PDB entry 7OUL | X-ray diffraction, 2.80 A resolution | chains B and D of the 5 polymer chains in the assembly

[Chain B]
Protein: Multidrug efflux pump subunit AcrB
Organism: Escherichia coli
Reference sequence: P31224 (ACRB_ECOLI); numbering as in UniProt (aligned over 1-1049)
Chain sequence (1057 residues; numbered 1 to 1057; the number before each row is that of its first residue):
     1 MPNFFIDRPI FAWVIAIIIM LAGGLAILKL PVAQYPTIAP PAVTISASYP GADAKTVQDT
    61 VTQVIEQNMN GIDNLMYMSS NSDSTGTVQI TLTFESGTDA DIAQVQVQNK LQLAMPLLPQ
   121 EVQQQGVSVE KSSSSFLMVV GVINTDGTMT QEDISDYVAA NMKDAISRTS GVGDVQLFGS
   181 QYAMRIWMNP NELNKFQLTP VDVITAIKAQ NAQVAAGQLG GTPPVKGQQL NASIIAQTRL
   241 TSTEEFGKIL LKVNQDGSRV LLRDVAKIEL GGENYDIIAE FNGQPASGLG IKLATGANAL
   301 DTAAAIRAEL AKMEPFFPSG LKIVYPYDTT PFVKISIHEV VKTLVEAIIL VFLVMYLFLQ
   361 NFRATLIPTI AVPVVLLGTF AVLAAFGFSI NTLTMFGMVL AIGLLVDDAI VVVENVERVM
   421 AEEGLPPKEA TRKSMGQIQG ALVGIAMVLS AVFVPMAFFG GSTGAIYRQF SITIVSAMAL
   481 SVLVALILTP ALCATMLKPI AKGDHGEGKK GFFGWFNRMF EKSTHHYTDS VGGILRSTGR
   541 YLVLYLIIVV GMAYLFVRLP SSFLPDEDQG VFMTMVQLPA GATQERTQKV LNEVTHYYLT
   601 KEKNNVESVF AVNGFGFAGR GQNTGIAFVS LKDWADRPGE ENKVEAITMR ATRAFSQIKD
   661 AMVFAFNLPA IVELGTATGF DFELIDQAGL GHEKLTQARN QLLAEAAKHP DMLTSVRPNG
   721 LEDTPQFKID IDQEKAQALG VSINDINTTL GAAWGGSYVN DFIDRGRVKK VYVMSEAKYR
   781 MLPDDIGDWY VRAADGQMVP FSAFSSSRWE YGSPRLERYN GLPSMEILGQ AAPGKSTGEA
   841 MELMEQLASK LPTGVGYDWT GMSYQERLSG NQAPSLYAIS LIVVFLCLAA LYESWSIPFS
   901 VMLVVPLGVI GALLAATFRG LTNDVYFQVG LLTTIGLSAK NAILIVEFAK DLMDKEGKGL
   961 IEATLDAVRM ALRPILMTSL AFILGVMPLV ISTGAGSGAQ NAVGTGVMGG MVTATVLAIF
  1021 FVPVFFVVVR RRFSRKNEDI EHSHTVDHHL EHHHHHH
Disordered / not traced: 1035-1057
Differences from the reference sequence: engineered mutation Ala-971 (Arg in P31224); expression tag (1050-1057)
Swiss-Prot annotation at these positions:
  - mutagenesis: His-526 (H526Y: Partially restores chloramphenicol resistance to an AcrZ G30R mutant)
What the authors report for this chain:
  - mutagenesis - I438A, I445A, I943A, L944A: decreased growth in response to all AcrB substrates tested

[Chain D]
Protein: Darpin
Organism: synthetic construct
Notes: antibody fragment or engineered binder
Chain sequence (169 residues; each row starts with the number of its first residue):
     1 MRGSHHHHHH GSDLGKKLLE AARAGRDDEV RILMANGADV NAADVVGWTP LHLAAYWGHL
    61 EIVEVLLKNG ADVNAYDTLG STPLHLAAHF GHLEIVEVLL KNGADVNAKD DNGITPLHLA
   121 ANRGHLEIVE VLLKYGADVN AQDKFGKTAF DISINNGNED LAEILQKLN
Disordered / not traced: 1-11, 167-169

[Interface between chain B and chain D]
Residue-residue contacts - 29 pairs, chain B then chain D:
  Glu-722(B) / Arg-23(D)
  Asp-723(B) / Arg-23(D)  hydrogen bond (backbone-side chain)
  Asp-723(B) / Trp-57(D)
  Pro-725(B) / Val-46(D)  hydrophobic
  Phe-727(B) / Leu-79(D)  hydrophobic
  Asp-732(B) / Phe-145(D)
  Glu-734(B) / Lys-147(D)  salt bridge
  Ser-802(B) / Lys-144(D)  hydrogen bond (backbone-side chain)
  Ala-803(B) / Phe-145(D)
  Ser-805(B) / Lys-144(D)  hydrogen bond (backbone-side chain)
  Ser-805(B) / Phe-145(D)
  Ser-806(B) / Asn-112(D)
  Ser-807(B) / Leu-79(D)
  Ser-807(B) / Asn-112(D)  hydrogen bond (backbone-side chain)
  Arg-808(B) / Leu-79(D)
  Arg-808(B) / His-89(D)
  Arg-808(B) / Arg-123(D)
  Trp-809(B) / Val-46(D)  hydrophobic
  Trp-809(B) / Trp-48(D)
  Trp-809(B) / Asp-77(D)
  Trp-809(B) / Thr-78(D)  hydrogen bond
  Trp-809(B) / Leu-79(D)
  Glu-810(B) / Tyr-56(D)
  Tyr-811(B) / Arg-23(D)
  Tyr-811(B) / Asp-44(D)  hydrogen bond
  Tyr-811(B) / Trp-48(D)  hydrophobic
  Tyr-811(B) / Leu-53(D)
  Tyr-811(B) / Tyr-56(D)  hydrogen bond (backbone-side chain)
  Tyr-811(B) / Trp-57(D)  hydrophobic
Other interface residues (no listed pair), chain B (18 interface residues in all): Lys-735, Pro-783, Phe-804
Other interface residues (no listed pair), chain D (17 interface residues in all): Asp-110

[Summary]
18 residues of chain B face 17 of chain D across their interface, with 7 hydrogen bonds and 1 salt bridge.
Polar contacts include Glu-734(B)/Lys-147(D), Asp-723(B)/Arg-23(D) and Ser-802(B)/Lys-144(D). The paper
reports that I438A, I445A and I943A of chain B, among others, reduce growth in response to all AcrB substrates
tested.
Here chain B is Multidrug efflux pump subunit AcrB (Escherichia coli) and chain D is Darpin (synthetic
construct). Entry 7OUL (BDM88832 inhibitor bound to the transmembrane domain of AcrB-R971A) was determined by
X-ray diffraction, deposited together with 7OUK and 7OUM.
